Entry 8UAP (X-ray diffraction, 2.50 A resolution); this record covers chain A.

Chain A:
Protein: G protein-coupled receptor kinase 5
Source organism: Homo sapiens
UniProt: P34947 (GRK5_HUMAN); residue numbers follow UniProt; this construct covers 1-590
Amino-acid sequence (598 residues; row label = number of the first residue in the row):
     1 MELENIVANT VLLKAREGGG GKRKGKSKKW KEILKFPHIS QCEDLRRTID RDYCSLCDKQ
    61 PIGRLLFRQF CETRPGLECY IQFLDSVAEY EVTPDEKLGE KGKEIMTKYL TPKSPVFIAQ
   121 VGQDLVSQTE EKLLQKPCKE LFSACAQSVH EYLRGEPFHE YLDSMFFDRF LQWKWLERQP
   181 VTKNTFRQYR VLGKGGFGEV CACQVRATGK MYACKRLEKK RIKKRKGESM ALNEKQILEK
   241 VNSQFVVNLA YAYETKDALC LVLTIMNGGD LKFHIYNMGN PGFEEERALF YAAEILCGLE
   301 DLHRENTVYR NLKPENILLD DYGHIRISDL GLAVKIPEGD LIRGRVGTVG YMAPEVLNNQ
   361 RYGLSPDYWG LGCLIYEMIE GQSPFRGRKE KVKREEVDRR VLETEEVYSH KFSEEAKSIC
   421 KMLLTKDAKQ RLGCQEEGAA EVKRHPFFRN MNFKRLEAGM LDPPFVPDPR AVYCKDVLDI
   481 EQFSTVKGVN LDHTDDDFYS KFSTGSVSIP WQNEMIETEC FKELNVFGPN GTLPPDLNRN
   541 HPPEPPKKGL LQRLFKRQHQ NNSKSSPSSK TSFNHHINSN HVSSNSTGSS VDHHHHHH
Disordered / not traced: 1-24, 475-491, 543-598
Cystine bridges: Cys203-Cys214
Sequence notes: engineered mutation Asn311 (Asp in P34947); expression tag (591-598)
Small-molecule neighbours: W2T ((3Z)-3-{[4-(2-chloroacetamido)-3,5-dimethyl-1H-pyrrol-2-yl]methylidene}-N-[(1R)-1-(4-fluorophenyl)ethyl]-2-oxo-2,3-dihydro-1H-indole-5-carboxamide): Leu192, Lys194, Gly195, Gly196, Phe197, Gly198, Glu199, Val200, Ala213, Lys215, Glu234, Val247, Leu263, Thr264, Ile265, Met266, Asn267, Gly269, Leu318, Ser328, Asp329, Leu330, Val472, Tyr473, Cys474
Curated features (UniProtKB/Swiss-Prot):
  - region: Gly20 to Ile39 (Interaction with calmodulin), Pro546 to Ser565 (Sufficient for membrane localization)
  - motif: Arg388 to Glu395 (Nuclear localization signal)
  - binding site (ATP): Leu192 to Val200, Lys215
  - modified residue: Ser484 (Phosphoserine), Thr485 (Phosphothreonine), Ser579 (Phosphoserine)
  - natural variant: Gln41 (Q41L: Exerts a protective effect in heart failure and ischemia), Asp163 (D163E: In a lung neuroendocrine carcinoma sample)
  - mutagenesis: Lys215 (K215R: Failed to phosphorylate p53/TP53), Arg388 (R388A: Nuclear exclusion; when associated with A-389; A-391; A-393 and A-394), Lys389 (K389A: Nuclear exclusion; when associated with A-388; A-391; A-393 and A-394), Lys391 (K391A: Nuclear exclusion; when associated with A-388; A-389; A-393 and A-394), Lys393 (K393A: Nuclear exclusion; when associated with A-388; A-389; A-391 and A-394), Arg394 (R394A: Nuclear exclusion; when associated with A-388; A-389; A-391 and A-393), Ser484 (S484A: 15-20 fold defects in kinase activity; when associated with A-485), Thr485 (T485A: 15-20 fold defects in kinase activity; when associated with A-484), Leu550 (L550A: No detectable plasma membrane localization; when associated with A-551; A-554; and A-555), Leu551 (L551A: No detectable plasma membrane localization; when associated with A-550; A-554; and A-555), Leu554 (L554A: No detectable plasma membrane localization; when associated with A-550; A-551; and A-555), Phe555 (F555A: No detectable plasma membrane localization; when associated with A-550; A-551; and A-554)

In short:
Chain A binds compound W2T. From UniProt: 10 ATP-binding residues and 12 mutagenesis sites.
Chain A is G protein-coupled receptor kinase 5 (Homo sapiens); the structure, Crystal Structure of Human G
Protein-Coupled Receptor Kinase 5 D311N in Complex with CCG273441, was determined by X-ray diffraction (same
publication as 8UAQ).
